PDB entry 2R8O | X-ray diffraction, 1.47 A resolution | chains A and B

# Chain A (and B)
Name: Transketolase 1
Organism: Escherichia coli K12
Notes: EC 2.2.1.1; chain B of this document is another copy of the same molecule, construct and numbering; everything in this record applies to it too
UniProtKB: P27302 (TKT1_ECOLI); numbering as in UniProt (aligned over 1-663)
Sequence (669 residues; numbered 1 to 669; the number before each row is that of its first residue):
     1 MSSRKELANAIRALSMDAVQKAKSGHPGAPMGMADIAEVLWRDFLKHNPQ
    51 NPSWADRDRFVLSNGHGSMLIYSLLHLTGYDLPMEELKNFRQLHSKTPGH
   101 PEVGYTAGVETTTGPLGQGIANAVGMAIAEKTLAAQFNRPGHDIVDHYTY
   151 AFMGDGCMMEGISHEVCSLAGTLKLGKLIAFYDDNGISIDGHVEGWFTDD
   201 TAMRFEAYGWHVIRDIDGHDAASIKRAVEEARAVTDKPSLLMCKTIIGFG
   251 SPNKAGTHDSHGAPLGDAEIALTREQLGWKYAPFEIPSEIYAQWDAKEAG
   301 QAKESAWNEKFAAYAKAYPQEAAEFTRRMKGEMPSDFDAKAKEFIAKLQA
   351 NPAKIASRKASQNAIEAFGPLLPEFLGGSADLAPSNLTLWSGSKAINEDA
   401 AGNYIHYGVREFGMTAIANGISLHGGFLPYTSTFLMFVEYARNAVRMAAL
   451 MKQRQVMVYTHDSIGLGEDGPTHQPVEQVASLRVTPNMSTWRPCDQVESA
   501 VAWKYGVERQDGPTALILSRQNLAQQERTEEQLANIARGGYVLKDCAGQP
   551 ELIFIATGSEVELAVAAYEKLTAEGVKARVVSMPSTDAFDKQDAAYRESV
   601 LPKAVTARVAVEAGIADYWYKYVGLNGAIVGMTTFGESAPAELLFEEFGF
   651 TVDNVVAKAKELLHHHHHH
Unresolved in the structure: 1, 664-669 (chain B: 1, 669)
Construct notes: expression tag (664-669)
Metal / ion sites: Ca2+: D155, N185, I187 (together with T5X)
Ligand contacts:
  - T5X (2-C-{3-[(4-amino-2-methylpyrimidin-5-yl)methyl]-5-(2-{[(R)-hydroxy(phosphonooxy)phosphoryl]oxy}ethyl)-4-methyl-1,3-thia zol-3-ium-2-yl}-5-O-phosphono-D-xylitol), molecule 1: H26, A29, H66, H100, G114, P115, L116, G154, D155, G156, C157, E160, N185, I187, S188, I189, I247, H261
  - T5X, molecule 2: A380, D381, L382, S385, V409, E411, F434, F437, Y440, H461, D469, H473, R520
UniProt features mapped onto this chain:
  - active site: E411 (Proton donor)
  - binding site (substrate): H26, H261, R358, S385, H461, D469, H473, R520
  - binding site (thiamine diphosphate): H66, G114 to L116, G156, N185, H261, F437
  - binding site (Mg(2+)): D155, N185, I187
  - site (Important for catalytic activity): H26, H261
  - modified residue: K46 (N6-acetyllysine)

# Chain A / chain B interface
Contacting residue pairs (197; chain A residue first):
  S24(A) - E468(B)
  H26(A) - D469(B)
  R91(A) - E468(B)
  R91(A) - D469(B)  salt bridge
  R91(A) - S638(B)
  R91(A) - A639(B)
  R91(A) - P640(B)
  Q92(A) - S638(B)
  Q92(A) - P640(B)
  L93(A) - S638(B)
  L93(A) - A639(B)
  L93(A) - E647(B)
  H94(A) - E647(B)  salt bridge
  P98(A) - S638(B)
  G99(A) - E468(B)
  G99(A) - S638(B)  hydrogen bond (backbone-side chain)
  H100(A) - D469(B)  hydrogen bond (side chain-backbone)
  H100(A) - H473(B)
  E102(A) - P471(B)
  Y105(A) - E637(B)  hydrogen bond
  T112(A) - T472(B)
  T113(A) - T472(B)
  G114(A) - T472(B)
  G114(A) - H473(B)
  P115(A) - Y440(B)  hydrogen bond (backbone-side chain)
  P115(A) - T472(B)
  L116(A) - V409(B)  hydrophobic
  L116(A) - Y440(B)  hydrogen bond (backbone-side chain)
  Q118(A) - Y440(B)  hydrogen bond
  G156(A) - V409(B)
  M158(A) - H164(B)  hydrogen bond (backbone-side chain)
  M159(A) - H164(B)
  M159(A) - E165(B)
  M159(A) - G408(B)
  M159(A) - V409(B)  hydrogen bond (side chain-backbone)
  M159(A) - R410(B)
  E160(A) - H164(B)
  E160(A) - E165(B)
  E160(A) - V409(B)
  E160(A) - E411(B)
  E160(A) - Y440(B)
  G161(A) - G161(B)
  G161(A) - E165(B)  hydrogen bond (backbone-side chain)
  H164(A) - M158(B)  hydrogen bond (side chain-backbone)
  H164(A) - M159(B)
  H164(A) - E160(B)
  H164(A) - H164(B)
  H164(A) - D199(B)
  H164(A) - R204(B)  hydrogen bond
  E165(A) - M159(B)
  E165(A) - E160(B)
  E165(A) - G161(B)  hydrogen bond (side chain-backbone)
  S168(A) - D199(B)  hydrogen bond
  T172(A) - G195(B)
  T172(A) - T198(B)  hydrogen bond
  S188(A) - D381(B)  hydrogen bond
  I189(A) - D381(B)  hydrogen bond (backbone-side chain)
  I189(A) - L382(B)  hydrophobic
  I189(A) - P384(B)  hydrophobic
  D190(A) - D381(B)  hydrogen bond (backbone-side chain)
  D190(A) - L382(B)  hydrogen bond (side chain-backbone)
  D190(A) - A383(B)  hydrogen bond (side chain-backbone)
  D190(A) - P384(B)
  D190(A) - H406(B)  salt bridge
  G195(A) - T172(B)
  G195(A) - N397(B)
  W196(A) - D381(B)
  W196(A) - H406(B)
  W196(A) - G408(B)
  W196(A) - R410(B)  hydrogen bond (backbone-side chain)
  F197(A) - R410(B)
  T198(A) - T172(B)  hydrogen bond
  D199(A) - H164(B)
  D199(A) - S168(B)  hydrogen bond
  D199(A) - A207(B)
  D199(A) - Y208(B)
  D200(A) - A207(B)  hydrogen bond (backbone-backbone)
  M203(A) - M203(B)  hydrophobic
  M203(A) - E206(B)
  M203(A) - A207(B)
  R204(A) - H164(B)  hydrogen bond
  R204(A) - A207(B)
  E206(A) - M203(B)
  A207(A) - D199(B)
  A207(A) - D200(B)  hydrogen bond (backbone-backbone)
  A207(A) - M203(B)
  A207(A) - R204(B)
  Y208(A) - D199(B)
  D381(A) - S188(B)  hydrogen bond
  D381(A) - I189(B)  hydrogen bond (side chain-backbone)
  D381(A) - D190(B)  hydrogen bond (side chain-backbone)
  D381(A) - W196(B)
  L382(A) - I189(B)  hydrophobic
  L382(A) - D190(B)  hydrogen bond (backbone-side chain)
  A383(A) - D190(B)  hydrogen bond (backbone-side chain)
  P384(A) - I189(B)  hydrophobic
  P384(A) - D190(B)
  N397(A) - G195(B)
  H406(A) - D190(B)  salt bridge
  H406(A) - W196(B)
  G408(A) - M159(B)
  G408(A) - W196(B)
  V409(A) - L116(B)  hydrophobic
  V409(A) - G156(B)
  V409(A) - M159(B)  hydrogen bond (backbone-side chain)
  V409(A) - E160(B)  hydrogen bond (backbone-backbone)
  R410(A) - M159(B)
  R410(A) - W196(B)  hydrogen bond (side chain-backbone)
  R410(A) - F197(B)
  E411(A) - E160(B)
  F412(A) - Y440(B)  hydrophobic
  M436(A) - N443(B)
  M436(A) - R446(B)
  E439(A) - E439(B)
  E439(A) - R442(B)
  E439(A) - N443(B)  hydrogen bond
  E439(A) - R446(B)
  Y440(A) - P115(B)  hydrogen bond (side chain-backbone)
  Y440(A) - L116(B)  hydrogen bond (side chain-backbone)
  Y440(A) - Q118(B)  hydrogen bond
  Y440(A) - E160(B)
  Y440(A) - F412(B)  hydrophobic
  Y440(A) - N443(B)
  R442(A) - E439(B)
  N443(A) - M436(B)
  N443(A) - E439(B)  hydrogen bond
  N443(A) - Y440(B)
  R446(A) - M436(B)
  R446(A) - E439(B)
  R446(A) - P471(B)  hydrogen bond (side chain-backbone)
  R446(A) - Q474(B)
  R446(A) - E477(B)  salt bridge
  R446(A) - Q478(B)
  R446(A) - F635(B)
  A449(A) - F635(B)
  L450(A) - T472(B)
  L450(A) - F635(B)  hydrophobic
  E468(A) - S24(B)
  E468(A) - R91(B)
  E468(A) - G99(B)
  D469(A) - H26(B)
  D469(A) - R91(B)  salt bridge
  D469(A) - H100(B)  hydrogen bond (backbone-side chain)
  P471(A) - E102(B)
  P471(A) - R446(B)  hydrogen bond (backbone-side chain)
  T472(A) - T112(B)
  T472(A) - T113(B)
  T472(A) - G114(B)
  T472(A) - P115(B)
  T472(A) - L450(B)
  H473(A) - H100(B)
  H473(A) - G114(B)
  Q474(A) - R446(B)
  E477(A) - R446(B)  salt bridge
  E477(A) - V484(B)
  E477(A) - T485(B)
  E477(A) - P486(B)
  Q478(A) - R446(B)
  S481(A) - S481(B)
  V484(A) - E477(B)
  V484(A) - I615(B)
  V484(A) - D617(B)
  T485(A) - E477(B)
  P486(A) - E477(B)
  P486(A) - T634(B)
  P486(A) - F635(B)
  R608(A) - L625(B)
  I615(A) - V484(B)
  D617(A) - V484(B)
  D617(A) - K621(B)  salt bridge
  Y620(A) - Y620(B)
  Y620(A) - K621(B)
  K621(A) - D617(B)  salt bridge
  K621(A) - Y620(B)
  K621(A) - L625(B)
  G624(A) - L625(B)
  L625(A) - R608(B)
  L625(A) - K621(B)
  L625(A) - G624(B)
  T634(A) - P486(B)
  F635(A) - R446(B)
  F635(A) - A449(B)
  F635(A) - L450(B)  hydrophobic
  F635(A) - P486(B)
  E637(A) - L93(B)
  E637(A) - Y105(B)  hydrogen bond
  S638(A) - R91(B)
  S638(A) - Q92(B)
  S638(A) - L93(B)
  S638(A) - P98(B)
  S638(A) - G99(B)  hydrogen bond (side chain-backbone)
  A639(A) - R91(B)
  A639(A) - L93(B)
  P640(A) - R91(B)
  P640(A) - Q92(B)
  E647(A) - L93(B)
  E647(A) - H94(B)  salt bridge
Interface residues without a listed pair, chain A (97 interface residues in all): S163, L169, E194, S379, F437, M447, V476, N487, Y622, V623, T633, L644
Interface residues without a listed pair, chain B (98 interface residues in all): A22, S163, L169, E194, S379, F437, M447, V476, N487, Y622, V623, T633, L644

# In short
Chain A and chain B form an interface of 97 and 98 residues respectively, with 43 hydrogen bonds and 10 salt
bridges. Polar contacts include R91(A)-D469(B), H94(A)-E647(B) and D190(A)-H406(B). Ligands of chain A:
compound T5X.
Chain A and chain B are both Transketolase 1 (Escherichia coli K12); the structure, Transketolase from E. coli
in complex with substrate D-xylulose-5-phosphate, was determined by X-ray diffraction together with 2R8P and
2R5N from the same study.
